Entry 1UK4 (X-ray diffraction, 2.50 A resolution); this record covers chains A and G of the 5 polymer chains in the assembly.

Chain A:
Protein: 3C-like proteinase nsp5
From: SARS coronavirus
Notes: EC 3.4.22.69
Reference sequence: P0C6X7 (R1AB_SARS); residues 1-306 here correspond to UniProt positions 3241-3546 (UniProt number = residue number + 3240)
Amino-acid sequence (306 residues; numbered 1 to 306; the number before each row is that of its first residue):
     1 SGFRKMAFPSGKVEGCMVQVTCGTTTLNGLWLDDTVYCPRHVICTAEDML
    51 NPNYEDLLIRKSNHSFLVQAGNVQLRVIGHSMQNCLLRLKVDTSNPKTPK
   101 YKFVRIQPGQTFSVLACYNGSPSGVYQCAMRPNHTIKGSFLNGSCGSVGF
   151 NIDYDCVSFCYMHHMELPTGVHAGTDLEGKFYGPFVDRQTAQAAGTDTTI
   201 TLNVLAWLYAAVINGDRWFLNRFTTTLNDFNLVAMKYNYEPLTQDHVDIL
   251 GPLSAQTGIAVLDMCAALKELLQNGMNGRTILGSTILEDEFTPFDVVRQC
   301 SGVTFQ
Unresolved in the structure: 1-2, 304-306
Swiss-Prot annotation at these positions:
  - active site (For 3CL-PRO activity): His41, Cys145
  - site: Gln306 (Cleavage)
What the authors report for this chain:
  - binding site for 5-mer peptide of inhibitor (chain G): Cys145
  - binding site for 5-mer peptide of inhibitor: Cys145

Chain G:
Protein: 5-mer peptide of inhibitor
Amino-acid sequence (6 residues; numbered 1 to 6; the number before each row is that of its first residue):
     1 NSTLQX
Modified residues: 0QE (chloromethane) at position 6

Interface between chain A and chain G:
Residue-residue contacts - 29 pairs, chain A then chain G:
  Thr25(A) - Leu4(G)
  His41(A) - Thr3(G)
  His41(A) - Leu4(G)
  Met49(A) - Thr3(G)
  Phe140(A) - Gln5(G)  hydrogen bond (backbone-side chain)
  Leu141(A) - Gln5(G)
  Asn142(A) - Gln5(G)
  Gly143(A) - Leu4(G)
  Gly143(A) - Gln5(G)  hydrogen bond (backbone-backbone)
  Ser144(A) - Gln5(G)  hydrogen bond (backbone-backbone)
  Cys145(A) - Leu4(G)  hydrogen bond (side chain-backbone)
  Cys145(A) - Gln5(G)  hydrogen bond (backbone-backbone)
  Cys145(A) - 0QE_6(G)  covalent bond
  His163(A) - Gln5(G)  hydrogen bond
  His163(A) - 0QE_6(G)
  His164(A) - 0QE_6(G)
  Met165(A) - Asn1(G)
  Met165(A) - Ser2(G)
  Met165(A) - Thr3(G)  hydrogen bond
  Met165(A) - Gln5(G)
  Glu166(A) - Asn1(G)  hydrogen bond (backbone-side chain)
  Glu166(A) - Ser2(G)  hydrogen bond (backbone-backbone)
  Glu166(A) - Gln5(G)  hydrogen bond
  His172(A) - Gln5(G)
  Arg188(A) - Asn1(G)
  Gln189(A) - Asn1(G)  hydrogen bond (side chain-backbone)
  Gln189(A) - Thr3(G)  hydrogen bond
  Thr190(A) - Asn1(G)
  Gln192(A) - Asn1(G)
Also at the interface, not in a pair above, chain A (22 interface residues in all): Thr26, Leu167, Pro168, Asp187

In short:
Chain A and chain G form an interface of 22 and 6 residues respectively; the contacts include 1 covalent bond
and 12 hydrogen bonds. Polar contacts include Phe140(A)-Gln5(G), Cys145(A)-Leu4(G) and His163(A)-Gln5(G). The
paper reports a binding site for 5-mer peptide of inhibitor (chain G) at Cys145(A); a binding site for 5-mer
peptide of inhibitor at Cys145(A).
Here chain A is 3C-like proteinase nsp5 (SARS coronavirus) and chain G is a 5-mer peptide of inhibitor. Entry
1UK4 (Crystal structure of SARS Coronavirus Main Proteinase (3CLpro) Complexed With An Inhibitor) was
determined by X-ray diffraction (same publication as 1UJ1, 1UK2 and 1UK3).
